Entry 1NUO (X-ray diffraction, 3.10 A resolution); this record covers chain A.

# Chain A
Name: Thyroid hormone receptor beta-1
From: Homo sapiens
Notes: fragment: ligand binding domain
UniProt: P10828 (THB1_HUMAN); the construct lacks a stretch of the UniProt sequence and is renumbered around it, so the offset changes along the chain: 201-234 = UniProt 201-234; 235-251 = UniProt 236-252; 253-461 = UniProt 253-461
Amino-acid sequence (261 residues; numbered 201 to 461 plus 1 insertion-coded residue; 1 number in that range is skipped by the numbering (no residue carries it; nothing is unmodelled there); the number before each row is that of its first residue):
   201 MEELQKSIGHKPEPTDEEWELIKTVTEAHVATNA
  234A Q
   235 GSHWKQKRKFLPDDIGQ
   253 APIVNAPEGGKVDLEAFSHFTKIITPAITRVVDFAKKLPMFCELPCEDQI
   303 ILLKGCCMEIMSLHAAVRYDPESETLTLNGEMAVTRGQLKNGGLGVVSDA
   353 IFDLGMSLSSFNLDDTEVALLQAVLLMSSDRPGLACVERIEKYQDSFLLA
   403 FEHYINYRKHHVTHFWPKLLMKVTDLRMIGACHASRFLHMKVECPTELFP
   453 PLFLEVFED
Disordered / not traced: 234A, 253-264, 461
Differences from the reference sequence: conflict Asp247 (Glu248 in P10828); variant His316 (Arg in P10828)
Ligand contacts: 4HY ([4-(4-hydroxy-3-iodo-phenoxy)-3,5-diiodo-phenyl]-acetic acid): Phe269, Phe272, Ile275, Ile276, Ala279, Met310, Met313, His316, Ala317, Arg320, Leu330, Asn331, Leu341, Leu346, Ile353, His435, Met442, Phe455

# Summary
Ligands of chain A: compound 4HY.
Chain A is Thyroid hormone receptor beta-1 (Homo sapiens); the structure, Two RTH Mutants with Impaired
Hormone Binding, was determined by X-ray diffraction (same publication as 1NQ2).
